3J97 - chains J and M of the 13 polymer chains in the assembly; structure by electron microscopy, 7.80 A resolution (low resolution: residue-level contacts below are approximate; hydrogen-bond / salt-bridge calls are withheld).

[Chain J]
Protein: Alpha-soluble NSF attachment protein
From: Rattus norvegicus
UniProtKB: P54921 (SNAA_RAT); residue numbers follow UniProt; this construct covers 1-295
Amino-acid sequence (297 residues; numbered -1 to 295; the number before each row is that of its first residue; numbers below 1 keep their minus sign (Gly-1 is residue -1)):
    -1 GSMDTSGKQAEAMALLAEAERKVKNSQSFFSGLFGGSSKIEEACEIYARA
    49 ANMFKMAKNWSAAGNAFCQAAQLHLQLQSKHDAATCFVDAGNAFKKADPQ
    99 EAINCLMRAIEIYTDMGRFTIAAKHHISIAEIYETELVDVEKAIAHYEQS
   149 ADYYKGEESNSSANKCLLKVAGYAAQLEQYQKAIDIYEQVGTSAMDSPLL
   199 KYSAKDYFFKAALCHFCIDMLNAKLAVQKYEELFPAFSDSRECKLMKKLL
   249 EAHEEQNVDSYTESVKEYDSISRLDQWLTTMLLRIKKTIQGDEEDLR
Unresolved in the structure: -1 to 7, 294-295
Sequence notes: expression tag (-1 to 0)
From the paper describing this entry:
  - mutagenesis - D217A/E249K/E252K/E253K: decreased catalytic activity on SNARE complex disassembly
  - mutagenesis - K122E/K163E: abolished catalytic activity
  - mutagenesis - K203E/R239E: decreased catalytic activity

[Chain M]
Protein: Synaptosomal-associated protein 25
From: Rattus norvegicus
Amino-acid sequence (198 residues; numbered 7 to 204; the number before each row is that of its first residue):
     7 MRNELEEMQRRADQLADESLESTRRMLQLVEESKDAGIRTLVMLDEQGEQ
    57 LDRVEEGMNHINQDMKEAEKNLKDLGKFCGLCVCPCNKLKSSDAYKKAWG
   107 NNQDGVVASQPARVVDEREQMAISGGFIRRVTNDARENEMDENLEQVSGI
   157 IGNLRHMALDMGNEIDTQNRQIDRIMEKADSNKTRIDEANQRATKMLG
Unresolved in the structure: 7-16, 84-140

[Interface between chain J and chain M]
Pairs across the interface (20; chain J residue first):
  His79(J) with Gln69(M)
  Asp80(J) with His66(M); Gln69(M)
  Thr83(J) with Glu62(M)
  Arg116(J) with Asn65(M)
  Thr118(J) with Glu61(M)
  Lys122(J) with Asp58(M)
  Ser157(J) with Thr173(M)
  Ser159(J) with Asn169(M); Thr173(M)
  Leu197(J) with Leu165(M)
  Leu198(J) with Leu165(M)
  Ser201(J) with Arg161(M); Leu165(M)
  Asp204(J) with Arg161(M)
  Arg239(J) with Ser154(M); Ile157(M); Gly158(M)
  Ser268(J) with Glu151(M)
  Ile269(J) with Glu151(M)
Interface residues without a listed pair, chain J (17 interface residues in all): Asn158, Tyr200
Interface residues without a listed pair, chain M (17 interface residues in all): Asp166, Glu170, Arg180

[In short]
The chain J/chain M interface involves 17 residues from each chain. From the paper: D217A/E249K/E252K/E253K of
chain J reduce catalytic activity on SNARE complex disassembly; K122E/K163E of chain J abolish catalytic
activity.
Here chain J is Alpha-soluble NSF attachment protein and chain M is Synaptosomal-associated protein 25, both
from Rattus norvegicus. Entry 3J97 (Structure of 20S supercomplex) was determined by electron microscopy,
deposited together with 3J94, 3J95, 3J96, 3J98 and 3J99.
